Entry 2HPB (X-ray diffraction, 2.05 A resolution); this record covers chains A and B.

== Chain A (and B) ==
Protein: Beta-lactamase PSE-2
Source organism: Pseudomonas aeruginosa
Notes: EC 3.5.2.6; chain B of this document is another copy of the same molecule, construct and numbering; everything in this record applies to it too
UniProt: P14489 (BLP2_PSEAE); numbering as in UniProt (aligned over 20-266)
Amino-acid sequence (248 residues; row label = number of the first residue in the row):
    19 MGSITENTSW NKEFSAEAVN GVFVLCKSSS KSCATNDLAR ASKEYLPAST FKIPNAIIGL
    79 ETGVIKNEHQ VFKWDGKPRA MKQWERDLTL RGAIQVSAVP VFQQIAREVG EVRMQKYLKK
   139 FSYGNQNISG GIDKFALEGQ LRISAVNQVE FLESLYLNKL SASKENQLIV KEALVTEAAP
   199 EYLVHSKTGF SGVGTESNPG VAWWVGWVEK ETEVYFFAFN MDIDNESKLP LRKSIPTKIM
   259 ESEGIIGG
Not modelled in the structure: 19-20, 265-266 (chain B: 266)
Disulfide bonds: Cys44-Cys51
Differences from the reference sequence: cloning artifact (19); engineered mutation Ala154 (Trp in P14489)
Curated features (UniProtKB/Swiss-Prot):
  - active site: Ser67 (Acyl-ester intermediate)
  - binding site (a beta-lactam): Ser115, Thr206, Phe208, Arg250
  - modified residue: Lys70 (N6-carboxylysine)

== Chain A / chain B interface ==
Pairs across the interface (47):
  Glu86(A) with Asn176(B), hydrogen bond; Lys182(B), salt bridge; Leu186(B); Lys189(B), salt bridge
  His87(A) with Tyr174(B), hydrogen bond (side chain-backbone); Leu175(B); Asn176(B)
  Val89(A) with Thr230(B)
  Arg104(A) with Glu199(B), salt bridge; Glu229(B), salt bridge
  Asp105(A) with Thr230(B)
  Leu106(A) with Thr230(B)
  Thr107(A) with Glu229(B)
  Arg109(A) with Ala197(B), hydrogen bond (side chain-backbone); Leu201(B)
  Gln113(A) with Pro198(B)
  Tyr174(A) with His87(B), hydrogen bond (backbone-side chain)
  Asn176(A) with Glu86(B), hydrogen bond; His87(B)
  Lys182(A) with Asn85(B); Glu86(B), salt bridge; Glu183(B); Ile187(B)
  Glu183(A) with Lys182(B); Leu186(B)
  Leu186(A) with Glu86(B); Glu183(B)
  Ile187(A) with Lys182(B)
  Lys189(A) with Glu86(B), salt bridge; Glu190(B)
  Glu190(A) with Lys189(B); Glu190(B); Val193(B); His203(B), salt bridge
  Val193(A) with Ala196(B), hydrophobic
  Thr194(A) with Ala196(B)
  Ala196(A) with Arg109(B); Val193(B), hydrophobic; Thr194(B); Glu195(B)
  Ala197(A) with Arg109(B), hydrogen bond (backbone-side chain)
  Leu201(A) with Arg109(B)
  His203(A) with Glu190(B), salt bridge
  Glu229(A) with Arg104(B); Thr107(B)
  Thr230(A) with Val89(B); Asp105(B)
Also at the interface, not in a pair above, chain A (32 interface residues in all): Asn85, Val114, Leu175, Glu195, Pro198, Tyr200, Glu227
Also at the interface, not in a pair above, chain B (31 interface residues in all): Leu106, Tyr200, Glu227

== Summary ==
Chain A and chain B form an interface of 32 and 31 residues respectively, with 6 hydrogen bonds and 8 salt
bridges. Polar pairs include Glu86(A)-Lys182(B), Glu86(A)-Lys189(B) and Arg104(A)-Glu199(B). Curated
annotation (UniProt) lists active-site residue Ser67(A) and 4 beta-lactam-binding residues on chain A.
Both chains are Beta-lactamase PSE-2 (Pseudomonas aeruginosa). Entry 2HPB (Crystal structure of the OXA-10
W154A mutant at pH 9.0) was determined by X-ray diffraction (same publication as 2WGI, 2RL3, 2HP5, 2HP6 and
2HP9).
